Entry 4FA9 (X-ray diffraction, 2.09 A resolution); this record covers chains D and F of the 6 polymer chains in the assembly.

# Chain D (and F)
Protein: Methylamine dehydrogenase heavy chain
Source organism: Paracoccus denitrificans
Notes: EC 1.4.99.3; chain F of this document is another copy of the same molecule, construct and numbering; everything in this record applies to it too
UniProt: A1BB97 (A1BB97_PARDP); residues 2-386 here correspond to UniProt positions 33-417 (UniProt number = residue number + 31)
Sequence (385 residues; numbered 2 to 386; the number before each row is that of its first residue):
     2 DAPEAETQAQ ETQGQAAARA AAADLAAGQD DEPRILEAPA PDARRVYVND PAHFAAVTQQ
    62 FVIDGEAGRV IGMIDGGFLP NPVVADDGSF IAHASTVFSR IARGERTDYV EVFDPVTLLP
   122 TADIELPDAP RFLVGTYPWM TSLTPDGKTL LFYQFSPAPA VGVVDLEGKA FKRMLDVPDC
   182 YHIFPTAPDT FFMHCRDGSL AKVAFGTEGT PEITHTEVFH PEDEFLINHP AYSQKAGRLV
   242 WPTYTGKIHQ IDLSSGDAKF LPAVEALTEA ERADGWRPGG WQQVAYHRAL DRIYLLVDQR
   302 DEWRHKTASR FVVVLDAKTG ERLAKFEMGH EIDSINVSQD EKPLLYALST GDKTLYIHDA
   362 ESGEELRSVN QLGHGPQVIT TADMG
Unresolved in the structure: 2-10
Disulfide bonds: Cys-181/Cys-196

# Interface between chain D and chain F
Pairs across the interface (23):
  Val-58(D) / Val-58(F)  hydrophobic
  Val-58(D) / Ile-102(F)  hydrophobic
  Asp-76(D) / Ala-103(F)
  Gly-77(D) / Ile-102(F)
  Gly-78(D) / Ile-102(F)
  Val-98(D) / Ile-102(F)  hydrophobic
  Arg-101(D) / Val-98(F)
  Arg-101(D) / Tyr-110(F)
  Arg-101(D) / Asp-124(F)  salt bridge
  Ile-102(D) / Val-58(F)  hydrophobic
  Ile-102(D) / Gly-77(F)
  Ile-102(D) / Gly-78(F)
  Ile-102(D) / Val-98(F)  hydrophobic
  Ile-102(D) / Tyr-110(F)
  Ala-103(D) / Asp-76(F)
  Arg-104(D) / Glu-112(F)  salt bridge
  Arg-104(D) / Pro-121(F)
  Tyr-110(D) / Arg-101(F)
  Tyr-110(D) / Ile-102(F)
  Glu-112(D) / Arg-104(F)  salt bridge
  Pro-121(D) / Arg-104(F)
  Asp-124(D) / Arg-101(F)  salt bridge
  His-375(D) / His-375(F)
Also at the interface, not in a pair above, chain D (17 interface residues in all): Ser-100, Thr-108, Phe-114
Also at the interface, not in a pair above, chain F (17 interface residues in all): Ser-100, Thr-108, Phe-114

# Summary
The chain D/chain F interface involves 17 residues from each chain; the contacts include 4 salt bridges. Among
the polar pairs are Arg-101(D)/Asp-124(F) and Arg-104(D)/Glu-112(F).
Both chains are Methylamine dehydrogenase heavy chain (Paracoccus denitrificans). Entry 4FA9 (Crystal
Structure of WT MauG in Complex with Pre-Methylamine Dehydrogenase Aged 30 Days) was determined by X-ray
diffraction (same publication as 4FA1, 4FA4, 4FA5, 4FAN, 4FAV and 4FB1).
